PDB entry 7WKS | electron microscopy, 3.00 A resolution | chains B and A

Chain B (and A):
Molecule: Auxin efflux carrier component 3
Source organism: Arabidopsis thaliana
Notes: chain A of this document is another copy of the same molecule, construct and numbering; everything in this record applies to it too
Reference sequence: Q9S7Z8 (PIN3_ARATH); residue numbers follow UniProt; this construct covers 1-640
Sequence (680 residues; each row starts with the number of its first residue; numbers below 1 keep their minus sign (Asp-39 is residue -39)):
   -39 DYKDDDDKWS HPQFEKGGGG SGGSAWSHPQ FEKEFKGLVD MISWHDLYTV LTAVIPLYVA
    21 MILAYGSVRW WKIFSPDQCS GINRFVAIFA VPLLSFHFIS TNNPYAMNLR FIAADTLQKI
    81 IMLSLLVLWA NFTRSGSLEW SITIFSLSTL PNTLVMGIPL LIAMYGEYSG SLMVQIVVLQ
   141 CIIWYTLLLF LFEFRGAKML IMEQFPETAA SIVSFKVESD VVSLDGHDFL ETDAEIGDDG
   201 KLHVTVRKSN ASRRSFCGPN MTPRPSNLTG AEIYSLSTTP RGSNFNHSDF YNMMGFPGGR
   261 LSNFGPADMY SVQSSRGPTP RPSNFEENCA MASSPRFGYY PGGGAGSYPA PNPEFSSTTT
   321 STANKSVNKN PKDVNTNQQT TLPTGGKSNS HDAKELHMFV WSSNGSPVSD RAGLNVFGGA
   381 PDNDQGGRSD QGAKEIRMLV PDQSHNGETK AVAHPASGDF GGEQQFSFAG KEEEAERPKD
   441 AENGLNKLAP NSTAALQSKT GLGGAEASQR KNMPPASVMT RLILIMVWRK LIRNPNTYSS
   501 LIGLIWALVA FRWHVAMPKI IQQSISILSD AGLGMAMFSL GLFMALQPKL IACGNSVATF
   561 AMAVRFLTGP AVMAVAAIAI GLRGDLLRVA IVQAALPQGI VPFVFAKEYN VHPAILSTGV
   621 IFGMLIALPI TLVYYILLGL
Unresolved in the structure: -39 to 2, 210-470
Sequence notes: expression tag (-39 to 0)
Curated features (UniProtKB/Swiss-Prot):
  - binding site ((indol-3-yl)acetate): Val51, Asn112, Leu114, Tyr145, Ile600, Val601
  - modified residue: Ser226 (Phosphoserine), Ser243 (Phosphoserine), Ser283 (Phosphoserine), Thr322 (Phosphothreonine), Ser366 (Phosphoserine)
  - mutagenesis: Ile33 (I33R: Disturbed oligomerization leading to reduced auxin (IAA) transport activity; when associated with R-34; R-527 and R-528), Phe34 (F34R: Disturbed oligomerization leading to reduced auxin (IAA) transport activity; when associated with R-33; R-527 and R-528), Ile48 (I48R: Disturbed oligomerization leading to reduced auxin (IAA) transport activity; when associated with R-49; R-527 and R-528), Phe49 (F49R: Disturbed oligomerization leading to reduced auxin (IAA) transport activity; when associated with R-48; R-527 and R-528), Val51 (V51A: Reduced auxin (e.g. IAA) efflux carrier activity), Leu54 (L54F/W: Impaired auxin (e.g. IAA) efflux carrier activity), Asn112 (N112A: Reduced auxin (e.g. IAA) efflux carrier activity), Leu114 (L114A: Strongly reduced auxin (e.g. IAA) efflux carrier activity), Val137 (V137A: Strongly reduced auxin (e.g. IAA) efflux carrier activity), Gln140 (Q140A: Reduced auxin (e.g. IAA) efflux carrier activity. Strongly reduced auxin (e.g. IAA) efflux carrier activity; when associated with A-145), Tyr145 (Y145A: Strongly reduced auxin (e.g. IAA) efflux carrier activity. Strongly reduced auxin (e.g. IAA) efflux carrier activity; when associated with A-140), Ile527 (I527R: Disturbed oligomerization leading to reduced auxin (IAA) transport activity; when associated with R-33; R-34 and R-528 ...), 5 further mutagenesis entries in UniProt

Chain B / chain A interface:
Pairs across the interface (38):
  Tyr8(B) - Ile520(A)
  Ile15(B) - Ile520(A)  hydrophobic
  Pro16(B) - Gln523(A)
  Pro16(B) - Ser524(A)
  Val19(B) - Ser524(A)
  Leu23(B) - Leu528(A)  hydrophobic
  Ser27(B) - Phe49(A)
  Ile33(B) - Arg44(A)  hydrogen bond (backbone-side chain)
  Phe34(B) - Gly41(A)
  Phe34(B) - Arg44(A)
  Phe34(B) - Phe45(A)  hydrophobic
  Phe34(B) - Phe49(A)  hydrophobic
  Asp37(B) - Asp37(A)
  Asp37(B) - Gln38(A)
  Gln38(B) - Asp37(A)
  Gln38(B) - Gly41(A)
  Gly41(B) - Phe34(A)
  Gly41(B) - Gln38(A)
  Arg44(B) - Ile33(A)  hydrogen bond (side chain-backbone)
  Arg44(B) - Phe34(A)
  Phe45(B) - Phe34(A)  hydrophobic
  Phe45(B) - Met535(A)  hydrophobic
  Phe45(B) - Phe538(A)  hydrophobic
  Phe49(B) - Ser27(A)
  Phe49(B) - Phe34(A)  hydrophobic
  Ile520(B) - Tyr8(A)
  Ile520(B) - Ile15(A)  hydrophobic
  Gln523(B) - Pro16(A)
  Ser524(B) - Pro16(A)
  Ser524(B) - Val19(A)
  Ile527(B) - Gly534(A)
  Leu528(B) - Leu23(A)  hydrophobic
  Asp530(B) - Asp530(A)
  Ala531(B) - Ala531(A)  hydrophobic
  Gly534(B) - Ile527(A)
  Met535(B) - Phe45(A)  hydrophobic
  Met535(B) - Met535(A)  hydrophobic
  Phe538(B) - Phe45(A)  hydrophobic
Also at the interface, not in a pair above, chain B (31 interface residues in all): Leu11, Thr12, Leu17, Ser40, Ile42, Lys519, Leu533
Also at the interface, not in a pair above, chain A (31 interface residues in all): Leu11, Thr12, Leu17, Ser40, Ile42, Lys519, Leu533

Summary:
The chain B/chain A interface involves 31 residues from each chain; the contacts include 2 hydrogen bonds. The
hydrogen-bonded pair is Ile33(B)-Arg44(A). Curated annotation (UniProt) lists 6 (indol-3-yl)acetate-binding
residues and 17 mutagenesis sites on chain B.
Chain B and chain A are both Auxin efflux carrier component 3 (Arabidopsis thaliana); the structure, Apo state
of AtPIN3, was determined by electron microscopy, deposited together with 7WKW and 7XXB.
